8ASC - chains E and J of the 18 polymer chains in the assembly; structure by X-ray diffraction, 2.95 A resolution.

[Chain E]
Protein: X-ray repair cross-complementing protein 6
Source organism: Homo sapiens
Notes: EC 3.6.4.-, 4.2.99.-
UniProt: P12956 (XRCC6_HUMAN); residue numbers follow UniProt; this construct covers 1-544
Sequence (544 residues; numbered 1 to 544; the number before each row is that of its first residue):
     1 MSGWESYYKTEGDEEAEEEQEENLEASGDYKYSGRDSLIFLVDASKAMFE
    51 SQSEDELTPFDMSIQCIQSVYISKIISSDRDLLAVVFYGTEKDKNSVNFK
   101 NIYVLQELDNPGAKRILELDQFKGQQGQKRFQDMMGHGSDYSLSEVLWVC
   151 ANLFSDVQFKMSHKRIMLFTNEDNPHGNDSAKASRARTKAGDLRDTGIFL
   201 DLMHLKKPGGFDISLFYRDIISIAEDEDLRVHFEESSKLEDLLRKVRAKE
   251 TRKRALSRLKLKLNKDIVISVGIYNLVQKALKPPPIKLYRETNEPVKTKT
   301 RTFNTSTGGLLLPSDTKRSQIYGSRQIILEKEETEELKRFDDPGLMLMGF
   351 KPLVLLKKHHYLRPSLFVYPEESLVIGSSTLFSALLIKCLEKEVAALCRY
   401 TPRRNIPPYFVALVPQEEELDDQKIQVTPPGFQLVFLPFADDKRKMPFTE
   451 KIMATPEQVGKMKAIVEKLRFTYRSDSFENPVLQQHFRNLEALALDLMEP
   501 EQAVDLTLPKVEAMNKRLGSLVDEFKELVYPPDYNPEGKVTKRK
Not modelled in the structure: 1-32, 224-229, 536-544
Swiss-Prot annotation at these positions:
  - active site: K31 (Schiff-base intermediate with DNA)
  - modified residue: S2 (N-acetylserine), S6 (Phosphoserine), S27 (Phosphoserine), K31 (N6-acetyllysine), S51 (Phosphoserine), S306 (Phosphoserine), K317 (N6-acetyllysine), K331 (N6-acetyllysine), K338 (N6-acetyllysine), T455 (Phosphothreonine), K461 (N6-acetyllysine), S477 (Phosphoserine), S520 (Phosphoserine), K539 (N6-acetyllysine), K542 (N6-acetyllysine), K544 (N6-acetyllysine)
  - cross-link (Glycyl lysine isopeptide (Lys-Gly)): K287 (interchain with G-Cter in SUMO2), K317 (interchain with G-Cter in SUMO2)
  - mutagenesis: K31 (K31A: Diminishes the ability to form a Schiff base. Abolishes adduct formation; when associated with A-160 and A-164), K160 (K160A: Abolishes adduct formation; when associated with A-31 and A-160), K164 (K164A: Abolishes adduct formation; when associated with A-31 and A-164), K539 (K539Q: Complete loss of suppression of BAX-induced apoptosis; K539R: No effect on suppression of BAX-induced apoptosis), K542 (K542Q: Complete loss of suppression of BAX-induced apoptosis; K542R: No effect on suppression of BAX-induced apoptosis), K544 (K544R: No effect on suppression of BAX-induced apoptosis)
What the authors report for this chain:
  - mutagenesis - H163A, R165E, F471E, R517E: decreased co-localization with Protein PAXX (chain J)

[Chain J]
Protein: Protein PAXX
UniProt: Q9BUH6 (PAXX_HUMAN); residue numbers follow UniProt; this construct covers 177-204
Sequence (28 residues; numbered 177 to 204; the number before each row is that of its first residue):
   177 RRRCPGESLINPGFKSKKPAGGVDFDET
Swiss-Prot annotation at these positions:
  - motif: F190 to T204 (XLM)
  - mutagenesis: R177 to R179 (Abolishes the association with the non-homologous end joining complex. Abolished interaction with XRCC6/Ku70), S184 (S184E: Abolished interaction with XRCC5/Ku80 and XRCC6/Ku70), I186 to N187 (Abolishes the association with the non-homologous end joining complex), V199 to F201 (Abolished interaction with XRCC5/Ku80 and XRCC6/Ku70), F201 (F201A: Abolishes the association with the non-homologous end joining complex and localization to double-strand break sites. Abolished interaction with XRCC6/Ku70)
What the authors report for this chain:
  - mutagenesis - S184A, N187E: abolished binding to Ku
  - mutagenesis - S184A, N187E, V199A, F201A: decreased localization
  - mutagenesis - F201A: decreased signaling

[How chain E and chain J interact]
Pairs across the interface (33):
  K74(E) with I186(J), hydrogen bond (side chain-backbone); N187(J), hydrogen bond
  S77(E) with N187(J)
  D81(E) with N187(J)
  H163(E) with P188(J)
  D241(E) with L185(J)
  R244(E) with L185(J); P195(J)
  V246(E) with I186(J), hydrophobic
  E250(E) with F190(J)
  T251(E) with F190(J)
  R252(E) with F190(J)
  I425(E) with E183(J); K191(J)
  Q426(E) with K191(J), hydrogen bond (backbone-side chain)
  E467(E) with T204(J), hydrogen bond (backbone-side chain)
  R470(E) with F201(J); D202(J), salt bridge; T204(J), hydrogen bond
  F471(E) with G198(J); D200(J); F201(J), hydrophobic
  T472(E) with D200(J)
  R474(E) with K194(J)
  D476(E) with K193(J)
  S477(E) with A196(J); G197(J); G198(J)
  E479(E) with P195(J)
  L506(E) with G197(J)
  R517(E) with F201(J); D202(J), hydrogen bond (side chain-backbone); E203(J), salt bridge
Interface residues without a listed pair, chain E (26 interface residues in all): D36, S78, V427, F478
Interface residues without a listed pair, chain J (19 interface residues in all): S192
The authors on this interface:
  - hot spots on chain E (mutagenesis) - H163A, R517E: abolished binding to the 30-nt DNA strand
  - hot spots on chain E (mutagenesis) - F471E: decreased co-localization with the 30-nt DNA strand

[In short]
Chain E and chain J form an interface of 26 and 19 residues respectively; the contacts include 6 hydrogen
bonds and 2 salt bridges. Polar contacts include R470(E)-D202(J), R517(E)-E203(J) and K74(E)-I186(J). The
paper reports that H163A, R165E and F471E of chain E, among others, reduce co-localization with Protein PAXX
(chain J); S184A, N187E and V199A of chain J, among others, reduce localization; 8 substitutions were tested
in all.
Here chain E is X-ray repair cross-complementing protein 6 (Homo sapiens) and chain J is Protein PAXX. Entry
8ASC (Ku70/80 binds to the Ku-binding motif of PAXX) was determined by X-ray diffraction, deposited together
with 7ZYG, 8BH3, 8BHV, 8BHY and 7ZWA.
